Entry 4GA5 (X-ray diffraction, 3.25 A resolution); this record covers chains B and F.

== Chain B (and F) ==
Molecule: Putative thymidine phosphorylase
From: Thermococcus kodakarensis
Notes: EC 2.4.2.4; chain F of this document is another copy of the same molecule, construct and numbering; everything in this record applies to it too
UniProtKB: Q5JCX3 (TYPH_PYRKO); residues 1-493 here = UniProt positions 1-493
Chain sequence (513 residues; numbered 1 to 513; the number before each row is that of its first residue):
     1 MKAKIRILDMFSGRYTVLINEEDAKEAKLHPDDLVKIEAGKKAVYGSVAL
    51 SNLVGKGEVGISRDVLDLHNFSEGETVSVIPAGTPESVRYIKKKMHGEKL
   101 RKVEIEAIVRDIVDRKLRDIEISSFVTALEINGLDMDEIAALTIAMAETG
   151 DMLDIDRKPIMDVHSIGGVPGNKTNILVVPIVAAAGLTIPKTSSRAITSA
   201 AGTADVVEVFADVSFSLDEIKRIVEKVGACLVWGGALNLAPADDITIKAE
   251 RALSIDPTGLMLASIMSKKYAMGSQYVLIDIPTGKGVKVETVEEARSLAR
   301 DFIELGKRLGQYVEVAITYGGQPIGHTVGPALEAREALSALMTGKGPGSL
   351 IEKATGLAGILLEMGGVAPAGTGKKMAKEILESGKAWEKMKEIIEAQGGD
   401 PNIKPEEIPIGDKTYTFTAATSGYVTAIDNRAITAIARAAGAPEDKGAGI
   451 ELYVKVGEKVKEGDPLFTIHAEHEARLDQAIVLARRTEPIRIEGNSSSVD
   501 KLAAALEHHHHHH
Not modelled in the structure: 494-513
Differences from the reference sequence: expression tag (494-513)
Swiss-Prot annotation at these positions:
  - active site: Asp256 (Proton donor)
  - binding site (AMP): Gly168, Ser194 to Ser199, Thr203, Ser264, Lys288
  - mutagenesis: Asp256 (D256N/A: Almost complete loss of activity), Lys288 (K288A: Almost complete loss of activity)

== How chain B and chain F interact ==
Residue-residue contacts (44):
  Asp9(B) - Ser51(F)
  Asp9(B) - Asn52(F)  hydrogen bond (side chain-backbone)
  Asp9(B) - Leu53(F)
  Met10(B) - Leu50(F)
  Met10(B) - Ser51(F)
  Phe11(B) - Ala49(F)
  Phe11(B) - Leu50(F)  hydrogen bond (backbone-backbone)
  Arg14(B) - Arg14(F)
  Glu26(B) - Arg476(F)  hydrogen bond (backbone-side chain)
  Pro31(B) - Phe11(F)
  Pro31(B) - Gly13(F)
  Asp32(B) - Ser12(F)
  Asp32(B) - Arg14(F)  salt bridge
  Ala49(B) - Phe11(F)
  Leu50(B) - Met10(F)
  Leu50(B) - Phe11(F)  hydrogen bond (backbone-backbone)
  Ser51(B) - Asp9(F)
  Asn52(B) - Asp9(F)  hydrogen bond (backbone-backbone)
  Val88(B) - Ala252(F)
  Lys92(B) - Leu253(F)
  Lys92(B) - Ser254(F)  hydrogen bond (side chain-backbone)
  Lys92(B) - Ile255(F)
  Met95(B) - Ile131(F)
  Met95(B) - Ile255(F)  hydrophobic
  Ile120(B) - Asp119(F)
  Ile120(B) - Ser123(F)
  Ile120(B) - Leu253(F)
  Ser123(B) - Ile120(F)
  Ser124(B) - Thr127(F)  hydrogen bond
  Ser124(B) - Leu253(F)
  Thr127(B) - Ser124(F)  hydrogen bond
  Thr127(B) - Thr127(F)
  Glu130(B) - Met95(F)
  Glu130(B) - His96(F)
  Ile131(B) - Met95(F)  hydrophobic
  Ile131(B) - Ala128(F)  hydrophobic
  Ile131(B) - Ile131(F)  hydrophobic
  Asn132(B) - Ile131(F)
  Ala249(B) - Ile120(F)  hydrophobic
  Leu253(B) - Lys92(F)
  Leu253(B) - Ile120(F)  hydrophobic
  Ser254(B) - Lys92(F)
  Ile255(B) - Met95(F)  hydrophobic
  Arg476(B) - Glu26(F)  hydrogen bond (side chain-backbone)
Also at the interface, not in a pair above, chain B (37 interface residues in all): Ser12, Gly13, Lys28, His30, Thr84, His96, Asp119, Glu121, Ala128, Ala252, Glu444
Also at the interface, not in a pair above, chain F (36 interface residues in all): His30, Pro31, Val88, Glu121, Glu130, Asn132, Lys248, Ala249, Glu444

== In short ==
Chain B and chain F form an interface of 37 and 36 residues respectively, with 9 hydrogen bonds and 1 salt
bridge. Polar contacts include Asp32(B)-Arg14(F), Asp9(B)-Asn52(F) and Glu26(B)-Arg476(F).
Both chains are Putative thymidine phosphorylase (Thermococcus kodakarensis). Entry 4GA5 (Crystal structure of
AMP phosphorylase C-terminal deletion mutant in the apo-form) was determined by X-ray diffraction (same
publication as 4GA4 and 4GA6).
